2AW6 - chains A and F of the 4 polymer chains in the assembly; structure by X-ray diffraction, 3.00 A resolution.

Chain A:
Molecule: PrgX
Source organism: Enterococcus faecalis
Reference sequence: Q04114 (Q04114_ENTFA); residue numbers follow UniProt; this construct covers 1-317
Chain sequence (317 residues; each row starts with the number of its first residue):
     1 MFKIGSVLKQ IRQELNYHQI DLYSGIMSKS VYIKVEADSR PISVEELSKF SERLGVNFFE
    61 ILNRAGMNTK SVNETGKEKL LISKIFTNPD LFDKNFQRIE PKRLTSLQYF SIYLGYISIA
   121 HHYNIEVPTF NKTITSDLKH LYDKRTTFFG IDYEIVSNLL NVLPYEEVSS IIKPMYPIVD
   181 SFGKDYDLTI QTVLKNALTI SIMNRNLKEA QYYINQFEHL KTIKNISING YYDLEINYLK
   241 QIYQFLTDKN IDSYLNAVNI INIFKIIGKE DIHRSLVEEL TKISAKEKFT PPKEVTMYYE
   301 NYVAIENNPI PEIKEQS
Not modelled in the structure: 288-317
From the paper describing this entry:
  - self-association interface (contacts with another copy of this molecule); pairs are residue here / residue on that copy: I251-Y254
  - mutagenesis - R12S, Q19R, S28F: abolished binding to DNA (citing earlier work)

Chain F:
Molecule: peptide
Chain sequence (7 residues; each row starts with the number of its first residue):
     1 LVTLVFV

Interface between chain A and chain F:
Contacting residue pairs - 32 pairs, chain A then chain F:
  K70(A) with F6(F); V7(F), hydrogen bond (side chain-backbone)
  K79(A) with F6(F); V7(F), hydrogen bond (side chain-backbone)
  S111(A) with F6(F)
  G115(A) with F6(F)
  S118(A) with L4(F)
  E154(A) with V5(F); F6(F); V7(F), hydrogen bond (side chain-backbone)
  S157(A) with V5(F)
  N158(A) with L4(F); V5(F), hydrogen bond (side chain-backbone)
  N161(A) with V2(F); L4(F)
  D185(A) with V7(F)
  T189(A) with V7(F)
  T192(A) with T3(F); V5(F)
  K195(A) with L1(F), hydrogen bond (side chain-backbone); T3(F), hydrogen bond
  N196(A) with L1(F); V2(F); T3(F), hydrogen bond (side chain-backbone)
  T199(A) with L1(F), hydrogen bond (side chain-backbone); V2(F)
  I200(A) with V2(F), hydrophobic
  Y232(A) with V5(F)
  E235(A) with L1(F), hydrogen bond (side chain-backbone)
  S275(A) with L1(F)
  L276(A) with L1(F), hydrophobic
  E279(A) with L1(F), hydrogen bond (side chain-backbone)
Also at the interface, not in a pair above, chain A (26 interface residues in all): I82, Q108, I112, L160, L188

In short:
Chain A and chain F form an interface of 26 and 7 residues respectively, with 10 hydrogen bonds. Polar pairs
include K70(A)-V7(F), K79(A)-V7(F) and E154(A)-V7(F). The paper reports that R12S, Q19R and S28F of chain A
abolish binding to DNA; a self-association interface involving I251(A).
Here chain A is PrgX (Enterococcus faecalis) and chain F is peptide. Entry 2AW6 (Structure of a bacterial
peptide pheromone/receptor complex and its mechanism of gene regulation) was determined by X-ray diffraction,
deposited together with 2AWI, 2AXU, 2AXV and 2AXZ.
